PDB entry 6RH1 | X-ray diffraction, 2.00 A resolution | chains A and C of the 4 polymer chains in the assembly

== Chain A ==
Molecule: Sensor histidine kinase
Organism: Thermotoga maritima
Reference sequence: Q9WZV7 (Q9WZV7_THEMA); residues 232-489 here = UniProt positions 232-489
Chain sequence (258 residues; row label = number of the first residue in the row):
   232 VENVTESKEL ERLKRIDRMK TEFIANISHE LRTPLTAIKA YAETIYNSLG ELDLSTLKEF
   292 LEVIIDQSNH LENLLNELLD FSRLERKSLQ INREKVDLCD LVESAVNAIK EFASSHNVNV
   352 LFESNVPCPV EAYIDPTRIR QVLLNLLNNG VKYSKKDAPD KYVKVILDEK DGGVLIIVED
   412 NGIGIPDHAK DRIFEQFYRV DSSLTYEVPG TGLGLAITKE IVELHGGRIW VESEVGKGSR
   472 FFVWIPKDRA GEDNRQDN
Not modelled in the structure: 232-245, 480-489
Disulfide bonds: Cys330-Cys359
Small-molecule neighbours: ADP (adenosine-5'-diphosphate): Asn376, Asn380, Gly381, Lys383, Tyr384, Asp411, Ile414, Gly415, Ile416, Ile424, Tyr429, Arg430, Val431, Thr436, Gly441, Thr442, Gly443, Leu444, Gly445, Leu446, Ala447, Ser470, Phe472
From the paper describing this entry:
  - binding site for sulfate ion: His260, Arg314

== Chain C ==
Molecule: Response regulator
Organism: Thermotoga maritima
Reference sequence: Q9WYT9 (Q9WYT9_THEMA); numbering as in UniProt (aligned over 1-122)
Chain sequence (122 residues; row label = number of the first residue in the row):
     1 MSKKVLLVDD SAVLRKIVSF NLKKEGYEVI EAENGQIALE KLSEFTPDLI VLAIMMPVMD
    61 GFTVLKKLQE KEEWKRIPVI VLTAKGGEED ESLALSLGAR KVMRKPFSPS QFIEEVKHLL
   121 NE
Not modelled in the structure: 1, 122
Differences from the reference sequence: conflict Ala53 (Asp in Q9WYT9)
From the paper describing this entry:
  - binding site for sulfate ion: Lys85, Asp90

== Chain A / chain C interface ==
Contacting residue pairs (8):
  Glu303(A) - Pro106(C)
  Arg314(A) - Gly87(C)
  Arg314(A) - Glu88(C)  salt bridge
  Ser319(A) - Glu89(C)
  Gln321(A) - Glu88(C)
  Gln321(A) - Glu89(C)
  Asn323(A) - Glu88(C)  hydrogen bond
  Arg369(A) - Glu88(C)  salt bridge

== Summary ==
6 residues of chain A and 4 residues of chain C are in contact, with 1 hydrogen bond and 2 salt bridges. Among
the polar pairs are Arg314(A)-Glu88(C), Arg369(A)-Glu88(C) and Asn323(A)-Glu88(C). Chain A binds ADP. The
paper reports a binding site for sulfate ion at His260(A), Arg314(A) and Lys85(C) among others.
Here chain A is Sensor histidine kinase and chain C is Response regulator, both from Thermotoga maritima.
Entry 6RH1 (Revisiting pH-gated conformational switch. Complex HK853-RR468 D53A pH 7) was determined by X-ray
diffraction (same publication as 6RFV, 6RGY, 6RGZ, 6RH0, 6RH2, 6RH7 and 6RH8).
